7KMK - chains L and H of the 7 polymer chains in the assembly; structure by electron microscopy, 4.20 A resolution (low resolution: residue-level contacts below are approximate; hydrogen-bond / salt-bridge calls are withheld).

Chain L:
Name: Fab 15033-7 light chain
Organism: Homo sapiens
Notes: antibody fragment or engineered binder
Sequence (214 residues; each row starts with the number of its first residue; note: 20 numbers in that range are skipped by the numbering (no residue carries them; nothing is unmodelled there)):
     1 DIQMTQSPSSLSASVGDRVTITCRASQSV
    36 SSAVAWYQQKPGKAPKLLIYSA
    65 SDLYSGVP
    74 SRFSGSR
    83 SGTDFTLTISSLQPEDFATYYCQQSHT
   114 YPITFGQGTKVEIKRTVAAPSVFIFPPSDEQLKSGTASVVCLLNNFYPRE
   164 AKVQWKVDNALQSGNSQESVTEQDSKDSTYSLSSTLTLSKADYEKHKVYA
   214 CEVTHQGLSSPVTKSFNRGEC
Cystine bridges: Cys23-Cys104, Cys154-Cys214

Chain H:
Name: Fab 15033-7 heavy chain
Organism: Homo sapiens
Notes: antibody fragment or engineered binder
Sequence (225 residues; each row starts with the number of its first residue; note: 8 numbers in that range are skipped by the numbering (no residue carries them; nothing is unmodelled there)):
     1 EVQLVESGG
    11 GLVQPGGSLRLSCAASGFDL
    35 GGYSMHWVRQAPGKGLEWVAGIYAS
    62 GGATAYADSVK
    74 GRFTISADTSKNTAYLQMNSLRAEDTAVYYCARSYYYGGFGMDYWGQGTL
   124 VTVSSASTKGPSVFPLAPSSKSTSGGTAALGCLVKDYFPEPVTVSWNSGA
   174 LTSGVHTFPAVLQSSGLYSLSSVVTVPSSSLGTQTYICNVNHKPSNTKVD
   224 KKVEPKSCDK
Not modelled in the structure: 232-233
Cystine bridges: Cys23-Cys104, Cys155-Cys211

Chain L / chain H interface:
Cross-chain cystine bridges: Cys234(L)-Cys231(H)
Pairs across the interface (79; chain L residue first):
  Ala38(L) with Gly112(H)
  Tyr42(L) with Gly114(H); Met115(H); Trp118(H)
  Gln44(L) with Gln44(H); Tyr103(H)
  Lys48(L) with Gln120(H)
  Ala49(L) with Trp118(H); Gly119(H); Gln120(H)
  Pro50(L) with Leu50(H); Trp118(H)
  Leu52(L) with Met115(H); Asp116(H)
  Tyr68(L) with Asp116(H)
  Tyr103(L) with Gln44(H); Lys48(H); Gly49(H); Leu50(H)
  Gln105(L) with Gly114(H); Met115(H)
  Ser107(L) with Gly111(H); Gly112(H); Phe113(H); Gly114(H)
  Tyr114(L) with His40(H); Trp52(H); Ala66(H); Tyr110(H)
  Pro115(L) with Trp52(H)
  Ile116(L) with His40(H); Trp52(H)
  Phe118(L) with Val42(H); Leu50(H); Trp118(H)
  Gln120(L) with Gly49(H)
  Phe136(L) with Thr150(H); Ala151(H); Ala152(H); Thr198(H)
  Ile137(L) with Ala140(H)
  Phe138(L) with Leu139(H); Ala140(H); Ala152(H); Val196(H)
  Pro139(L) with Ala140(H)
  Ser141(L) with Pro138(H)
  Glu143(L) with Pro138(H); Lys224(H); Lys229(H)
  Gln144(L) with Phe137(H); Pro138(H); Leu156(H)
  Ser151(L) with Leu156(H)
  Val153(L) with Leu139(H)
  Leu155(L) with Phe181(H); Ser194(H); Val196(H)
  Asn157(L) with Phe181(H)
  Asn158(L) with His179(H)
  Gln180(L) with Val184(H); Gln186(H)
  Glu181(L) with Val184(H)
  Ser182(L) with Pro182(H); Val184(H)
  Val183(L) with Pro182(H)
  Thr184(L) with Thr180(H); Phe181(H); Pro182(H)
  Ser194(L) with Phe181(H)
  Leu195(L) with Phe181(H)
  Ser196(L) with Phe181(H); Ser194(H)
  Glu233(L) with Lys144(H); Cys231(H)
  Cys234(L) with Ala140(H); Pro141(H); Ser230(H); Cys231(H), disulfide
Interface residues without a listed pair, chain L (44 interface residues in all): Ala40, Gly47, Ser56, Ser147, Glu185, Lys227
Interface residues without a listed pair, chain H (48 interface residues in all): Ala68, Ser142, Ser145, Thr146, Leu153, Gly154

Summary:
44 residues of chain L and 48 residues of chain H are in contact; the contacts include 1 disulfide bond.
Here chain L is Fab 15033-7 light chain and chain H is Fab 15033-7 heavy chain, both from Homo sapiens. Entry
7KMK (cryo-EM structure of SARS-CoV-2 spike in complex with Fab 15033-7, two RBDs bound) was determined by
electron microscopy, deposited together with 7KLG, 7KLH, 7KML, 7KXJ and 7KXK.
